8EKE - chains A and B; structure by electron microscopy, 3.36 A resolution.

[Chain A (and B)]
Name: 3C-like proteinase nsp5
Source organism: Severe acute respiratory syndrome coronavirus 2
Notes: EC 3.4.22.69; chain B of this document is another copy of the same molecule, construct and numbering; everything in this record applies to it too
UniProtKB: P0DTD1 (R1AB_SARS2); residues 1-306 here correspond to UniProt positions 3264-3569 (UniProt number = residue number + 3263)
Sequence (306 residues; each row starts with the number of its first residue):
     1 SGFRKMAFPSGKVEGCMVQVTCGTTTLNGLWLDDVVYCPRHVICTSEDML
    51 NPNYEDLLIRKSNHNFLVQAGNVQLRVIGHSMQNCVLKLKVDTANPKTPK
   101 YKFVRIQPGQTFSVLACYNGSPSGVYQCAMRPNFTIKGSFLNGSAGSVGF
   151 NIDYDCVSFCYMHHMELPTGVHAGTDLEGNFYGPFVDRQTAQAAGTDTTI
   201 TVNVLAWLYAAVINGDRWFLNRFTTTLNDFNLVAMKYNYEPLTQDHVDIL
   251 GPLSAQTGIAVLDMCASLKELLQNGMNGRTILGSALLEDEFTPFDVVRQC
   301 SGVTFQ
Unresolved in the structure: 306
Construct notes: engineered mutation A145 (Cys3408 in P0DTD1)
From the paper describing this entry:
  - conformationally variable residues (loop rearrangement): T45 to L57, V186 to Q192
  - mutagenesis - C145A: abolished catalytic activity (citing earlier work)

[How chain A and chain B interact]
Pairs across the interface (68):
  S1(A) with G138(B); S139(B); F140(B), hydrogen bond (backbone-backbone); E166(B)
  G2(A) with G138(B); S139(B), hydrogen bond (backbone-side chain)
  F3(A) with S139(B)
  R4(A) with K5(B); Q127(B), hydrogen bond (side chain-backbone); K137(B), hydrogen bond (side chain-backbone); S139(B); E290(B), salt bridge
  K5(A) with Y126(B)
  M6(A) with V125(B); Y126(B), hydrophobic
  A7(A) with G124(B); V125(B), hydrogen bond (backbone-backbone)
  P9(A) with S10(B); E14(B); P122(B), hydrophobic; S123(B); G124(B)
  S10(A) with P9(B); S10(B); G11(B)
  G11(A) with G11(B); E14(B)
  Y118(A) with T304(B)
  S121(A) with T304(B), hydrogen bond (backbone-side chain)
  P122(A) with P9(B), hydrophobic; T304(B), hydrogen bond (backbone-side chain); F305(B)
  S123(A) with P9(B); V303(B)
  G124(A) with A7(B)
  V125(A) with M6(B); A7(B), hydrogen bond (backbone-backbone); V125(B), hydrophobic
  Y126(A) with R4(B); K5(B); M6(B), hydrophobic
  Q127(A) with R4(B), hydrogen bond (backbone-side chain)
  K137(A) with R4(B), hydrogen bond (backbone-side chain)
  G138(A) with S1(B); G2(B)
  S139(A) with S1(B); G2(B); R4(B); Q299(B), hydrogen bond
  F140(A) with S1(B), hydrogen bond (backbone-backbone)
  L141(A) with Q299(B); S301(B); G302(B)
  A285(A) with L286(B), hydrophobic
  L286(A) with T280(B); G283(B); A285(B), hydrophobic
  E290(A) with R4(B), salt bridge
  R298(A) with S123(B)
  Q299(A) with L141(B)
  S301(A) with L141(B)
  G302(A) with L141(B)
  V303(A) with S123(B), hydrogen bond (backbone-side chain)
  T304(A) with Y118(B); S121(B), hydrogen bond (side chain-backbone); P122(B), hydrogen bond (side chain-backbone)
  F305(A) with S121(B); P122(B)
Interface residues without a listed pair, chain A (42 interface residues in all): F8, K12, L115, C128, E166, H172, T280, G283, C300
Interface residues without a listed pair, chain B (42 interface residues in all): F3, F8, L115, C128, H172, R298, C300

[Summary]
Chain A and chain B each contribute 42 residues to their interface; the contacts include 15 hydrogen bonds and
2 salt bridges. Polar contacts include R4(A)-E290(B), G2(A)-S139(B) and R4(A)-Q127(B). The paper reports that
C145A of chain A abolishes catalytic activity; conformational variability at T45(A) and V186(A).
Chain A and chain B are both 3C-like proteinase nsp5 (Severe acute respiratory syndrome coronavirus 2); the
structure, Cryo-EM structure of SARS CoV-2 Mpro WT protease, was determined by electron microscopy, deposited
together with 8EIR.
